4KDD - chain A; structure by X-ray diffraction, 1.90 A resolution.

Chain A:
Name: Ribosome-recycling factor
From: Mycobacterium tuberculosis
Reference sequence: P66734 (RRF_MYCTU); numbering as in UniProt (aligned over 1-185)
Sequence (185 residues; numbered 1 to 185; the number before each row is that of its first residue):
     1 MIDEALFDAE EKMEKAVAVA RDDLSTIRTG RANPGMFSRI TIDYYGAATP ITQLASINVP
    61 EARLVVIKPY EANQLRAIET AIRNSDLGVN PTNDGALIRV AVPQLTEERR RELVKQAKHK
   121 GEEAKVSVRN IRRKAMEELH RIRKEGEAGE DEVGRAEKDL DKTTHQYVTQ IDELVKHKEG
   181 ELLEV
Unresolved in the structure: 185
Metal / ion sites: Cd2+ site 1: E10, E14; Cd2+ site 2 near E108 (its only coordinating residue here)
What the authors report for this chain:
  - contacts within the chain: R31-E184, D23-R39 (salt bridge), D86-R109 (salt bridge)
  - mutagenesis - R31A: increased growth in response to EcEF-G
  - mutagenesis - R31A, R39G, R109A: unchanged growth in response to MfEF-G
  - mutagenesis - R39G/R109A: decreased growth in response to MfEF-G
  - mutagenesis - R39G/R109A: unchanged growth in response to EcEF-G

Summary:
E10 and E14 form the Cd2+ site 1. The paper reports that R31A increases growth in response to EcEF-G; contacts
within the chain involving R31, E184 and R39 among others; 4 substitutions were tested in all.
Chain A is Ribosome-recycling factor (Mycobacterium tuberculosis); the structure, Structure of Mycobacterium
tuberculosis ribosome recycling factor in presence of detergent, was determined by X-ray diffraction together
with 4KAW, 4KB2, 4KB4 and 4KC6 from the same study.
